5LRY - chains L and M of the 4 polymer chains in the assembly; structure by X-ray diffraction, 1.40 A resolution.

Chain L (and M):
Protein: Hydrogenase-1 large chain
Organism: Escherichia coli (strain K12)
Notes: EC 1.12.99.6; engineered mutation(s): E28D; chain M of this document is another copy of the same molecule, construct and numbering; everything in this record applies to it too
UniProt: P0ACD8 (MBHL_ECOLI); residues 1-582 here = UniProt positions 1-582
Amino-acid sequence (582 residues; numbered 1 to 582; the number before each row is that of its first residue):
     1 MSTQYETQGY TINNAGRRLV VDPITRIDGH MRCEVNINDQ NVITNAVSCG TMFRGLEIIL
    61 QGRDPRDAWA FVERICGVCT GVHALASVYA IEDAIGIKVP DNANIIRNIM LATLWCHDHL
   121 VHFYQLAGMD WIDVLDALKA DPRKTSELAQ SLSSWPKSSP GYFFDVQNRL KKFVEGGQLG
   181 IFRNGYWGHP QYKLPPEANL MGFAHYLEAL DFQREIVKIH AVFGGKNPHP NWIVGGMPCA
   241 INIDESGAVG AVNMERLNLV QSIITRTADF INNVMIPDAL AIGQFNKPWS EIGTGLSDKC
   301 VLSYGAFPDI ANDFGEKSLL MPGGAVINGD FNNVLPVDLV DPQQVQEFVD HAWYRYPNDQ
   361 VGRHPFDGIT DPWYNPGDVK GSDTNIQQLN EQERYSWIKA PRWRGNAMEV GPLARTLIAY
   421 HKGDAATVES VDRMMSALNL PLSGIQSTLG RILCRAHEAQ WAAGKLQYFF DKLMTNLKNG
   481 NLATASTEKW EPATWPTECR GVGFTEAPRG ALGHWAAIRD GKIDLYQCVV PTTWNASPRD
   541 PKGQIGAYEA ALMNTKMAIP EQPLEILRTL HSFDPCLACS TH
Disordered / not traced: 1
Construct notes: conflict D28 (Glu in P0ACD8)
Modified residues: C576 (3-sulfinoalanine; CSD)
Metal / ion sites: Mg2+: E57, C528; Ni2+: C76, C79, C576; carbonmonoxide-(dicyano) iron Fe: C79, C579
Residues lining bound ligands: carbonmonoxide-(dicyano) iron (FCO): C79, V82, H83, A507, P508, R509, L512, V530, P531, T532, C576, C579
Swiss-Prot annotation at these positions:
  - binding site (Ni(2+)): C76, C79, C576, C579

Chain L / chain M interface:
Pairs across the interface - 26 pairs, chain L then chain M:
  Q150(L) - S146(M)
  Q150(L) - Q150(M)  hydrogen bond
  Q150(L) - S159(M)
  Q150(L) - P160(M)
  S154(L) - S159(M)  hydrogen bond (backbone-side chain)
  S154(L) - G161(M)
  S154(L) - Y162(M)
  W155(L) - S159(M)  hydrogen bond (backbone-side chain)
  P156(L) - P156(M)
  P156(L) - K157(M)
  P156(L) - S158(M)  hydrogen bond (backbone-backbone)
  P156(L) - S159(M)  hydrogen bond (backbone-backbone)
  P156(L) - Y162(M)  hydrophobic
  K157(L) - P156(M)
  K157(L) - K157(M)
  S158(L) - P156(M)  hydrogen bond (backbone-backbone)
  S158(L) - S159(M)
  S159(L) - Q150(M)
  S159(L) - S154(M)  hydrogen bond (side chain-backbone)
  S159(L) - W155(M)  hydrogen bond (side chain-backbone)
  S159(L) - P156(M)  hydrogen bond (backbone-backbone)
  S159(L) - S158(M)
  P160(L) - Q150(M)
  G161(L) - S154(M)
  Y162(L) - S154(M)
  Y162(L) - P156(M)  hydrophobic
Other interface residues (no listed pair), chain L (12 interface residues in all): S146, D165
Other interface residues (no listed pair), chain M (12 interface residues in all): D165

In short:
The chain L/chain M interface involves 12 residues from each chain; the contacts include 9 hydrogen bonds.
Polar contacts include Q150(L)-Q150(M), S154(L)-S159(M) and W155(L)-S159(M). Chain L binds
carbonmonoxide-(dicyano) iron. Curated annotation (UniProt) lists 4 Ni2+-binding residues on chain L.
Chain L and chain M are both Hydrogenase-1 large chain (Escherichia coli (strain K12)); the structure, E coli
[NiFe] Hydrogenase Hyd-1 mutant E28D, was determined by X-ray diffraction (same publication as 6FPI, 6FPO,
6FPW, 6G7R, 6GAL, 6GAM and 6GAN).
